Entry 8B23 (X-ray diffraction, 3.84 A resolution); this record covers chains A and B.

Chain A (and B):
Name: K(+)-stimulated pyrophosphate-energized sodium pump
From: Thermotoga maritima
Notes: EC 7.2.3.-; chain B of this document is another copy of the same molecule, construct and numbering; everything in this record applies to it too
UniProtKB: Q9S5X0 (HPPA_THEMA); residues 2-726 here = UniProt positions 2-726
Chain sequence (735 residues; row label = number of the first residue in the row; numbers below 1 keep their minus sign (Met-8 is residue -8)):
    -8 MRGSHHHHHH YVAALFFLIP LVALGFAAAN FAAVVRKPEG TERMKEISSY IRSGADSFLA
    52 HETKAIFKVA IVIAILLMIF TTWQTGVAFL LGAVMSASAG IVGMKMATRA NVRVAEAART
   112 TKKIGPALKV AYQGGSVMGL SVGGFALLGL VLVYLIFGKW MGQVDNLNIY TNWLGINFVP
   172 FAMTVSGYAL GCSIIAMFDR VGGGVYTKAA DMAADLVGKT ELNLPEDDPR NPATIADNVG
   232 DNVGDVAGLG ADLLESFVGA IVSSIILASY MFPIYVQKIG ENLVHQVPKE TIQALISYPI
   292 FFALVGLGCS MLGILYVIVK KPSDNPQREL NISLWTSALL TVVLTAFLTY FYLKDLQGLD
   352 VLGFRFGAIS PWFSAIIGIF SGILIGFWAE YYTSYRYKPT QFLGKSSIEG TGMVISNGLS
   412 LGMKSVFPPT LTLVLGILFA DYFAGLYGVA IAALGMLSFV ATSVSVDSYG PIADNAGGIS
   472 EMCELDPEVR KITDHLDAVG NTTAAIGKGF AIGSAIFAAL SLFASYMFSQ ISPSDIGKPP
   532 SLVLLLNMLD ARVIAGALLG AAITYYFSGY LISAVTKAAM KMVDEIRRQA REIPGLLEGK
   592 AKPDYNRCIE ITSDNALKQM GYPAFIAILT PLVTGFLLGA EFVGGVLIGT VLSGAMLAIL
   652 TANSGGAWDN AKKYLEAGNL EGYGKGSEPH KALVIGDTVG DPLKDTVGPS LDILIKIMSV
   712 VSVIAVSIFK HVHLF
Unresolved in the structure: -8 to 1, 400-401, 574-594 (chain B: -8 to 7, 268-275, 310-314, 471-476, 580-594)
Sequence notes: initiating methionine (-8); expression tag (-7 to 1); engineered mutation Leu353 (Val in Q9S5X0), Gly395 (Ser in Q9S5X0)
Ion coordination: Mg2+ site 1: Asp202, Asp228 (together with diphosphate); Mg2+ site 2: Asp202, Asp692 (together with diphosphate); Mg2+ site 3: Asp232, Asp465 (together with diphosphate)
Residues lining bound ligands: diphosphate (DPO): Lys199, Asp202, Glu217, Asp218, Asp232, Asp236, Asp465, Asp488, Asn492, Asp660, Lys664, Asp692, Lys695, Asp696

How chain A and chain B interact:
Pairs across the interface - 107 pairs, chain A then chain B:
  Met404(A) - Met571(B)  hydrophobic
  Ile406(A) - Val690(B)  hydrophobic
  Ser407(A) - Ile563(B)
  Ser407(A) - Thr567(B)
  Asn408(A) - Thr567(B)  hydrogen bond
  Ser411(A) - Gly560(B)
  Ser411(A) - Ile563(B)
  Ser411(A) - Ser564(B)
  Met414(A) - Tyr556(B)
  Met414(A) - Tyr557(B)
  Met414(A) - Ser559(B)
  Met414(A) - Gly560(B)
  Met414(A) - Ile563(B)  hydrophobic
  Lys415(A) - Tyr557(B)
  Lys415(A) - Tyr561(B)
  Lys415(A) - Ser564(B)  hydrogen bond
  Phe418(A) - Leu550(B)  hydrophobic
  Phe418(A) - Ile554(B)  hydrophobic
  Phe418(A) - Tyr557(B)  hydrophobic
  Thr421(A) - Leu549(B)
  Thr421(A) - Ala553(B)
  Val425(A) - Ala546(B)
  Ile428(A) - Ala542(B)  hydrophobic
  Ile428(A) - Leu549(B)  hydrophobic
  Leu429(A) - Leu629(B)  hydrophobic
  Asp432(A) - Ala542(B)
  Leu437(A) - Leu540(B)
  Ile507(A) - Leu549(B)  hydrophobic
  Leu511(A) - Ile545(B)  hydrophobic
  Phe514(A) - Leu540(B)
  Phe514(A) - Ile545(B)  hydrophobic
  Ala515(A) - Leu540(B)
  Met518(A) - Leu540(B)  hydrophobic
  Leu535(A) - Asn538(B)  hydrogen bond (backbone-side chain)
  Leu535(A) - Leu540(B)  hydrophobic
  Leu536(A) - Leu536(B)  hydrophobic
  Leu536(A) - Asn538(B)
  Leu537(A) - Leu537(B)
  Leu537(A) - Asn538(B)  hydrogen bond (backbone-side chain)
  Leu537(A) - Met539(B)  hydrogen bond (backbone-backbone)
  Asn538(A) - Leu535(B)  hydrogen bond (side chain-backbone)
  Asn538(A) - Leu536(B)
  Asn538(A) - Leu537(B)  hydrogen bond (side chain-backbone)
  Met539(A) - Phe514(B)  hydrophobic
  Met539(A) - Leu537(B)  hydrogen bond (backbone-backbone)
  Met539(A) - Met539(B)  hydrophobic
  Leu540(A) - Leu437(B)
  Leu540(A) - Phe514(B)
  Leu540(A) - Met518(B)  hydrophobic
  Leu540(A) - Phe519(B)  hydrophobic
  Leu540(A) - Leu535(B)  hydrophobic
  Leu540(A) - Leu536(B)
  Ala542(A) - Ile428(B)  hydrophobic
  Ala542(A) - Asp432(B)
  Ile545(A) - Leu511(B)  hydrophobic
  Ile545(A) - Phe514(B)  hydrophobic
  Ile545(A) - Ile639(B)  hydrophobic
  Ala546(A) - Val425(B)
  Ala548(A) - Leu643(B)
  Leu549(A) - Thr421(B)
  Leu549(A) - Ile428(B)  hydrophobic
  Leu549(A) - Leu511(B)  hydrophobic
  Leu549(A) - Leu643(B)
  Leu550(A) - Phe418(B)  hydrophobic
  Ala552(A) - Met647(B)  hydrophobic
  Ala553(A) - Val417(B)
  Ala553(A) - Thr421(B)
  Ala553(A) - Met647(B)  hydrogen bond (backbone-side chain)
  Tyr556(A) - Met414(B)
  Tyr556(A) - Val417(B)  hydrophobic
  Tyr556(A) - Tyr556(B)  hydrogen bond
  Tyr556(A) - Ser644(B)
  Tyr556(A) - Met647(B)  hydrophobic
  Tyr556(A) - Leu648(B)
  Tyr556(A) - Leu651(B)  hydrophobic
  Tyr557(A) - Met414(B)
  Tyr557(A) - Lys415(B)
  Ser559(A) - Met414(B)
  Gly560(A) - Ser411(B)  hydrogen bond (backbone-side chain)
  Gly560(A) - Met414(B)  hydrogen bond (backbone-side chain)
  Ile563(A) - Ser407(B)
  Ile563(A) - Ser411(B)
  Ile563(A) - Met414(B)  hydrophobic
  Ser564(A) - Ser411(B)  hydrogen bond (backbone-side chain)
  Ser564(A) - Lys415(B)
  Thr567(A) - Ser407(B)
  Thr567(A) - Asn408(B)  hydrogen bond
  Ala570(A) - Met404(B)  hydrophobic
  Met571(A) - Phe393(B)  hydrophobic
  Met571(A) - Glu400(B)
  Met571(A) - Met404(B)  hydrophobic
  Leu629(A) - Leu429(B)  hydrophobic
  Phe633(A) - Val425(B)  hydrophobic
  Ile639(A) - Met539(B)  hydrophobic
  Gly640(A) - Leu643(B)
  Leu643(A) - Ala548(B)
  Leu643(A) - Leu549(B)
  Leu643(A) - Gly640(B)
  Leu643(A) - Leu643(B)  hydrophobic
  Met647(A) - Leu549(B)
  Met647(A) - Ala552(B)  hydrophobic
  Met647(A) - Ala553(B)  hydrogen bond (side chain-backbone)
  Met647(A) - Tyr556(B)  hydrophobic
  Leu648(A) - Tyr556(B)
  Leu651(A) - Tyr556(B)  hydrophobic
  Val690(A) - Gly403(B)
  Val690(A) - Ile406(B)  hydrophobic
Interface residues without a listed pair, chain A (62 interface residues in all): Leu207, Thr402, Gly403, Leu410, Val417, Leu422, Arg543, Ile554, Tyr561, Ser644, Ile686
Interface residues without a listed pair, chain B (65 interface residues in all): Met203, Ser397, Leu410, Ile507, Arg543, Val544, Phe633, Ile686, Thr689, Leu694

Overview:
62 residues of chain A and 65 residues of chain B are in contact, with 15 hydrogen bonds. Polar pairs include
Asn408(A)-Thr567(B), Lys415(A)-Ser564(B) and Leu535(A)-Asn538(B). Bound to chain A: diphosphate. Asp202(A) and
Asp228(A) coordinate Mg2+ site 1. Asp202(A) and Asp692(A) coordinate Mg2+ site 2.
Both chains are K(+)-stimulated pyrophosphate-energized sodium pump (Thermotoga maritima). Entry 8B23
(Time-resolved structure of K+-dependent Na+-PPase from Thermotoga maritima 600-seconds post reaction
initiation with Na+) was determined by X-ray diffraction, deposited together with 8B22, 8B24 and 8B37.
